Entry 4NBU (X-ray diffraction, 1.34 A resolution); this record covers chains A and B of the 4 polymer chains in the assembly.

[Chain A (and B)]
Molecule: 3-oxoacyl-(Acyl-carrier-protein) reductase
From: Bacillus sp. SG-1
Notes: chain B of this document is another copy of the same molecule, construct and numbering; everything in this record applies to it too
UniProtKB: A6CQL2 (A6CQL2_9BACI); residues 8-250 here correspond to UniProt positions 1-243 (UniProt number = residue number - 7)
Sequence (250 residues; row label = number of the first residue in the row):
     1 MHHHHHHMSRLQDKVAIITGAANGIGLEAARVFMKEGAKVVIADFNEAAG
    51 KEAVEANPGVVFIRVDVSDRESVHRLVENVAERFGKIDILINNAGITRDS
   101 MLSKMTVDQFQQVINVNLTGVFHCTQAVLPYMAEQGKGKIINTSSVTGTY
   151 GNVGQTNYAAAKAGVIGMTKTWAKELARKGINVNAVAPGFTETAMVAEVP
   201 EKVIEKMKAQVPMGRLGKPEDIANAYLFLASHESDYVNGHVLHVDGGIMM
Disordered / not traced: 1-8 (chain B: 1-6)
Sequence notes: expression tag (1-7)
Ligand contacts: NADH (NAI; 1,4-dihydronicotinamide adenine dinucleotide): Gly20, Ala22, Asn23, Gly24, Ile25, Gly26, Ala43, Asp44, Phe45, Asn46, Val65, Asp66, Val67, Ser68, Asn93, Ala94, Gly95, Ile96, Val116, Thr143, Ser144, Ser145, Tyr158, Lys162, Pro188, Gly189, Phe190, Thr191, Thr193, Ala194, Met195, Val196
Reported in the primary citation:
  - specificity-determining residues: Ala22, Asn23, Phe45

[Chain A / chain B interface]
Residue-residue contacts (4; chain A residue first):
  Gln210(A) - Gln210(B)
  Met249(A) - Met250(B)
  Met250(A) - Met249(B)
  Met250(A) - Met250(B)  hydrogen bond (backbone-backbone)
Interface residues without a listed pair, chain A (4 interface residues in all): Ile248
Interface residues without a listed pair, chain B (4 interface residues in all): Ile248

[Overview]
The chain A/chain B interface involves 4 residues from each chain; the contacts include 1 hydrogen bond. The
hydrogen-bonded pair is Met250(A)-Met250(B). Ligands of chain A: NADH. The paper reports specificity
determinants Ala22(A), Asn23(A) and Phe45(A).
Chain A and chain B are both 3-oxoacyl-(Acyl-carrier-protein) reductase (Bacillus sp. SG-1); the structure,
Crystal structure of FabG from Bacillus sp, was determined by X-ray diffraction (same publication as 4NBT and
4NBW).
